7KEK - chains H and E of the 17 polymer chains in the assembly; structure by electron microscopy, 8.00 A resolution (low resolution: residue-level contacts below are approximate; hydrogen-bond / salt-bridge calls are withheld).

== Chain H ==
Name: Dynein light chain LC8_1b (DLC82)
Source organism: Tetrahymena thermophila
Reference sequence: Q1HFW2 (Q1HFW2_TETTH); numbering as in UniProt (aligned over 1-92)
Chain sequence (92 residues; each row starts with the number of its first residue):
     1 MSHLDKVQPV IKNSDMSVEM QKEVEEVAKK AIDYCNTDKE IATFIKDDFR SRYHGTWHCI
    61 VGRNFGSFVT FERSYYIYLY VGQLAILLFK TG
Unresolved in the structure: 1

== Chain E ==
Name: Dynein intermediate chain DIC3
Source organism: Tetrahymena thermophila
Reference sequence: Q23FU1 (Q23FU1_TETTS); residue numbers follow UniProt; this construct covers 1-670
Chain sequence (670 residues; row label = number of the first residue in the row):
     1 MAEYFTYSKK RKEFNNPINF QDTETRYGGI QNQVVNINQY VQRNPNFIDL DNIAELSEHS
    61 VNTERVKTGD RGMSHKEGGW PGNVDPNEAQ ETGRFKKRIE KDTSFPQAVK DLKEGVEKCI
   121 YQNNQIDLLE EYFEGETSEH VVENLSSKTL MLFKDEKEIC KRSVSEISWH PEGPTKVAVS
   181 YAIMRFQQMP EKMPTQAYVW DLLNPNSPEI KLMSPSAVTN ISYNQKIPDQ IGGGCYNGLL
   241 AVWDGRKGEN PIMISPVENS HYEPVTHFHW LMSKTGSECV TTSTDGKVMW WDTRKFEAGP
   301 VEKLNIIEGL GENEEIIGGT ALEYNVEAGP SKFLIGTESG SILTANKKLK KPVEITTRYG
   361 LDQGRHLGPV YSINRSNQNP KYFLSVGDWS CKIWVEDLKT PIIRTKYHGS YLSDGCWSPT
   421 RSGAFFLVRR DGWMDVWDYY YRQNEIAFSH KVSDSPLTCI KINQTGGAYH NSGKLCAIGD
   481 QDGTVTILEL CDSLYTMQPK EKDIINEMFE REYRKEKNLE TIKKQQELAK RQVQKDMGSQ
   541 KEKWEKKKLE MIETAEASFH ENLAKNPVNE EEFNELDSPS EKRKKTNQNQ GREQEEQSRE
   601 EQEASGNFNQ QQQQQQEEEQ QQEGEQQHHQ NQEHQNGQGH ENGQEEGEEN GEEGNQQENE
   661 GQEENEQQQE
Unresolved in the structure: 1-11, 102-103, 569-670

== How chain H and chain E interact ==
Residue-residue contacts (53; chain H residue first):
  V10(H) - W80(E)
  V10(H) - P81(E)
  V10(H) - G82(E)
  K12(H) - P81(E)
  K12(H) - G82(E)
  K12(H) - V84(E)
  N13(H) - R71(E)
  N13(H) - M73(E)
  D15(H) - R71(E)
  G62(H) - H75(E)
  R63(H) - H75(E)
  N64(H) - H75(E)
  N64(H) - K76(E)
  F65(H) - S74(E)
  F65(H) - H75(E)
  F65(H) - K76(E)
  G66(H) - M73(E)
  G66(H) - S74(E)
  S67(H) - R71(E)
  S67(H) - G72(E)
  S67(H) - M73(E)
  F68(H) - D70(E)
  F68(H) - R71(E)
  F68(H) - G72(E)
  V69(H) - G69(E)
  V69(H) - D70(E)
  V69(H) - R71(E)
  T70(H) - T68(E)
  T70(H) - G69(E)
  T70(H) - D70(E)
  F71(H) - K67(E)
  F71(H) - T68(E)
  F71(H) - G69(E)
  F71(H) - D70(E)
  F71(H) - R71(E)
  E72(H) - V66(E)
  E72(H) - K67(E)
  R73(H) - K67(E)
  R73(H) - G69(E)
  Y76(H) - R71(E)
  Y76(H) - M73(E)
  Y78(H) - S74(E)
  Y78(H) - H75(E)
  Y80(H) - H75(E)
  Y80(H) - G79(E)
  Y80(H) - W80(E)
  Y80(H) - P81(E)
  Y80(H) - G82(E)
  G82(H) - G79(E)
  Q83(H) - H75(E)
  Q83(H) - G78(E)
  Q83(H) - G79(E)
  A85(H) - H75(E)
Also at the interface, not in a pair above, chain H (23 interface residues in all): L84
Also at the interface, not in a pair above, chain E (18 interface residues in all): E77

== Overview ==
The interface between chain H and chain E involves 23 residues on one side and 18 on the other.
Chain H is Dynein light chain LC8_1b (DLC82) and chain E is Dynein intermediate chain DIC3, both from
Tetrahymena thermophila; the structure, Structure of the free outer-arm dynein in pre-parallel state, was
determined by electron microscopy together with 7K58, 7K5B, 7MWG and 7N32 from the same study.
